Entry 6BVM (X-ray diffraction, 1.80 A resolution); this record covers chains B and C of the 3 polymer chains in the assembly.

Chain B:
Protein: Son of sevenless homolog 1
Organism: Homo sapiens
UniProt: Q07889 (SOS1_HUMAN); residue numbers follow UniProt; this construct covers 566-1046
Chain sequence (482 residues; each row starts with the number of its first residue):
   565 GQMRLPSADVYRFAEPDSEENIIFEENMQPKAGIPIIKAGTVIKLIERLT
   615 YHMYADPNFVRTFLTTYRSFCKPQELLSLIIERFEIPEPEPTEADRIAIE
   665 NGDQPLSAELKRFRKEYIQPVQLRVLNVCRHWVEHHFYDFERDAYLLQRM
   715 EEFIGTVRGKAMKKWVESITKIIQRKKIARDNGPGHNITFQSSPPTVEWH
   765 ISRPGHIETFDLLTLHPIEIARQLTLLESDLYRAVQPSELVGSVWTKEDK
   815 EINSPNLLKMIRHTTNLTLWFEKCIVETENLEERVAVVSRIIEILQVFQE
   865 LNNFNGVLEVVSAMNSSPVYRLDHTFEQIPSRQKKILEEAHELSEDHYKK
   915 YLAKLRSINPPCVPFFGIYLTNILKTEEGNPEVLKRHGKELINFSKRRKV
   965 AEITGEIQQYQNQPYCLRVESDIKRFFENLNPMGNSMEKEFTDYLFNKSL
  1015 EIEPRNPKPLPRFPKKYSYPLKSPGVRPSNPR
Not modelled in the structure: 591-596, 744-750
Differences from the reference sequence: expression tag (565)
Residues lining bound ligands: EBV ((2S)-2-amino-1-[(3aR,6aS)-5-[(5-chloro-1H-indol-3-yl)methyl]hexahydropyrrolo[3,4-c]pyrrol-2(1H)-yl]-3-(1H-indol-3-yl)propan-1-one): M878, N879, Y884, D887, F890, K898, L901, E902, H905

Chain C:
Protein: GTPase HRas
Organism: Homo sapiens
UniProt: P01112 (RASH_HUMAN); numbering as in UniProt (aligned over 1-166)
Chain sequence (167 residues; each row starts with the number of its first residue; numbering starts at 0):
     0 GMTEYKLVVVGAGGVGKSALTIQLIQNHFVDEYDPTIEDSYRKQVVIDGE
    50 TCLLDILDTAGQEEYSAMRDQYMRTGEGFLCVFAINNTKSFEDIHQYREQ
   100 IKRVKDSDDVPMVLVGNKCDLAARTVESRQAQDLARSYGIPYIETSAKTR
   150 QGVEDAFYTLVREIRQH
Differences from the reference sequence: expression tag (0)
Bound ions: Na+: T87, T124
UniProt features mapped onto this chain:
  - region: H166 (Hypervariable region)
  - motif: Y32 to Y40 (Effector region)
  - binding site (GTP): G13 to A18, V29 to T35, A59, G60, N116 to D119, S145 to K147
  - modified residue: M1 (N-acetylmethionine), T2 (N-acetylthreonine), C118 (S-nitrosocysteine)
  - glycosylation: T35 (Microbial infection: O-linked (Glc) threonine)
  - natural variant: G12 (G12A: In CSTLO; G12C: In CSTLO; G12D: In CSTLO; G12E: In CSTLO; G12S: In CSTLO and CMEMS; G12V: In CSTLO, bladder carcinoma and CMEMS), G13 (G13C: In CSTLO; G13D: In CSTLO; G13R: In SFM), Q22 (Q22K: In CMEMS), E37 (E37EE: In CSTLO), T58 (T58I: In CSTLO), Q61 (Q61K: In NMTC2; Q61L: In melanoma), E63 (E63K: In CMEMS), S89 (S89C: Found in a patient with severe fetal hydrops and pleural effusion; uncertain significance), K117 (K117R: In CSTLO), A146 (A146T: In CSTLO; A146V: In CSTLO)
  - mutagenesis: S17 (S17N: Dominant negative. Prevents PLCE1 EGF-induced recruitment to plasma membrane. No effect on subcellular location of isoform 2), N26 (N26G: Loss of interaction with PLCE1; when associated with V-12), V29 (V29A: No effect on interaction with PLCE1; when associated with V-12), Y32 (Y32F: Loss of interaction and recruitment to plasma membrane of PLCE1; when associated with V-12), P34 (P34G: No effect on interaction with PLCE1; when associated with V-12), T35 (T35S: Loss of interaction with PLCE1; when associated with V-12), E37 (E37G: No effect on interaction with PLCE1; when associated with V-12), D38 (D38N: No effect on interaction with PLCE1; when associated with V-12), S39 (S39C: No effect on interaction with PLCE1; when associated with V-12), A59 (A59T: Loss of GTPase activity and creation of an autophosphorylation site), Q61 (Q61I: Moderately increased transformation of cultured cell lines; Q61R: Promotes interaction with SHOC2 and PP1C; Q61V: Strongly increased transformation of cultured cell lines), A83 (A83T: GTP-binding activity reduced by factor of 30), 4 further mutagenesis entries in UniProt

Chain B / chain C interface:
Pairs across the interface - 69 pairs, chain B then chain C:
  W809(B) with G60(C), hydrogen bond (side chain-backbone)
  T810(B) with G13(C)
  M824(B) with Y64(C)
  I825(B) with E63(C); Y64(C)
  R826(B) with E63(C), salt bridge
  T828(B) with Y64(C)
  T829(B) with E63(C); S65(C)
  T832(B) with A66(C)
  V875(B) with Q70(C)
  S876(B) with M67(C); Q70(C)
  N879(B) with D69(C); Q70(C); R73(C), hydrogen bond (backbone-side chain)
  S880(B) with D69(C); R73(C)
  S881(B) with D69(C), hydrogen bond (backbone-side chain); R73(C); R102(C); V103(C)
  Y884(B) with R73(C)
  S908(B) with Q70(C), hydrogen bond
  H911(B) with Y40(C); D54(C), salt bridge; I55(C)
  Y912(B) with M67(C); Y71(C), hydrogen bond
  K913(B) with E37(C), salt bridge
  F929(B) with Q61(C); Y64(C), hydrophobic; M67(C), hydrophobic; Y71(C)
  F930(B) with Y64(C)
  G931(B) with Q61(C), hydrogen bond (backbone-side chain); Y64(C)
  L934(B) with G60(C)
  T935(B) with D57(C); T58(C), hydrogen bond (side chain-backbone); A59(C), hydrogen bond (side chain-backbone); Q61(C), hydrogen bond
  N936(B) with P34(C); T35(C)
  L938(B) with S17(C); A59(C); G60(C)
  K939(B) with I21(C); Y32(C); P34(C); D57(C), hydrogen bond (side chain-backbone)
  T940(B) with P34(C)
  E942(B) with S17(C); A18(C); I21(C)
  G943(B) with I21(C); Q25(C), hydrogen bond (backbone-side chain); E31(C); Y32(C)
  N944(B) with E31(C); Y32(C), hydrogen bond (side chain-backbone)
  P945(B) with D30(C)
  K963(B) with E31(C), salt bridge; Y32(C), hydrogen bond (side chain-backbone)
  E1002(B) with S65(C)
  K1003(B) with Q95(C), hydrogen bond
  D1007(B) with R102(C), salt bridge
  F1010(B) with R102(C)
  R1019(B) with D105(C), salt bridge
Other interface residues (no listed pair), chain B (44 interface residues in all): L822, L833, P882, H905, D910, I932, T1006
Other interface residues (no listed pair), chain C (36 interface residues in all): G12, D33, L56, R68

Summary:
44 residues of chain B and 36 residues of chain C are in contact; the contacts include 14 hydrogen bonds and 6
salt bridges. Among the polar pairs are R826(B)-E63(C), H911(B)-D54(C) and K913(B)-E37(C). Ligands of chain B:
compound EBV.
Chain B is Son of sevenless homolog 1 and chain C is GTPase HRas, both from Homo sapiens; the structure,
Ras:SOS:Ras in complex with a small molecule activator, was determined by X-ray diffraction, deposited
together with 6BVI, 6BVJ, 6BVK and 6BVL.
